Entry 8WIF (electron microscopy, 2.90 A resolution); this record covers chains a and o of the 23 polymer chains in the assembly.

== Chain a ==
Molecule: 16S rRNA
Source organism: Mycolicibacterium smegmatis MC2 155
Sequence (1528 nucleotides; numbered 1 to 1528; the number before each row is that of its first residue):
     1 UUUUUGUUUG GAGAGUUUGA UCCUGGCUCA GGACGAACGC UGGCGGCGUG CUUAACACAU
    61 GCAAGUCGAA CGGAAAGGCC CUUUCGGGGG UACUCGAGUG GCGAACGGGU GAGUAACACG
   121 UGGGUGAUCU GCCCUGCACU UUGGGAUAAG CCUGGGAAAC UGGGUCUAAU ACCGAAUACA
   181 CCCUGCUGGU CGCAUGGCCU GGUAGGGGAA AGCUUUUGCG GUGUGGGAUG GGCCCGCGGC
   241 CUAUCAGCUU GUUGGUGGGG UGAUGGCCUA CCAAGGCGAC GACGGGUAGC CGGCCUGAGA
   301 GGGUGACCGG CCACACUGGG ACUGAGAUAC GGCCCAGACU CCUACGGGAG GCAGCAGUGG
   361 GGAAUAUUGC ACAAUGGGCG CAAGCCUGAU GCAGCGACGC CGCGUGAGGG AUGACGGCCU
   421 UCGGGUUGUA AACCUCUUUC AGCACAGACG AAGCGCAAGU GACGGUAUGU GCAGAAGAAG
   481 GACCGGCCAA CUACGUGCCA GCAGCCGCGG UAAUACGUAG GGUCCGAGCG UUGUCCGGAA
   541 UUACUGGGCG UAAAGAGCUC GUAGGUGGUU UGUCGCGUUG UUCGUGAAAA CUCACAGCUU
   601 AACUGUGGGC GUGCGGGCGA UACGGGCAGA CUAGAGUACU GCAGGGGAGA CUGGAAUUCC
   661 UGGUGUAGCG GUGGAAUGCG CAGAUAUCAG GAGGAACACC GGUGGCGAAG GCGGGUCUCU
   721 GGGCAGUAAC UGACGCUGAG GAGCGAAAGC GUGGGGAGCG AACAGGAUUA GAUACCCUGG
   781 UAGUCCACGC CGUAAACGGU GGGUACUAGG UGUGGGUUUC CUUCCUUGGG AUCCGUGCCG
   841 UAGCUAACGC AUUAAGUACC CCGCCUGGGG AGUACGGCCG CAAGGCUAAA ACUCAAAGGA
   901 AUUGACGGGG GCCCGCACAA GCGGCGGAGC AUGUGGAUUA AUUCGAUGCA ACGCGAAGAA
   961 CCUUACCUGG GUUUGACAUG CACAGGACGC CGGCAGAGAU GUCGGUUCCC UUGUGGCCUG
  1021 UGUGCAGGUG GUGCAUGGCU GUCGUCAGCU CGUGUCGUGA GAUGUUGGGU UAAGUCCCGC
  1081 AACGAGCGCA ACCCUUGUCU CAUGUUGCCA GCACGUUAUG GUGGGGACUC GUGAGAGACU
  1141 GCCGGGGUCA ACUCGGAGGA AGGUGGGGAU GACGUCAAGU CAUCAUGCCC CUUAUGUCCA
  1201 GGGCUUCACA CAUGCUACAA UGGCCGGUAC AAAGGGCUGC GAUGCCGUGA GGUGGAGCGA
  1261 AUCCUUUCAA AGCCGGUCUC AGUUCGGAUC GGGGUCUGCA ACUCGACCCC GUGAAGUCGG
  1321 AGUCGCUAGU AAUCGCAGAU CAGCAACGCU GCGGUGAAUA CGUUCCCGGG CCUUGUACAC
  1381 ACCGCCCGUC ACGUCAUGAA AGUCGGUAAC ACCCGAAGCC GGUGGCCUAA CCCUUGUGGA
  1441 GGGAGCCGUC GAAGGUGGGA UCGGCGAUUG GGACGAAGUC GUAACAAGGU AGCCGUACCG
  1501 GAAGGUGCGG CUGGAUCACC UCCUUUCU
Unresolved in the structure: 1-6, 1524-1528

== Chain o ==
Molecule: 30S ribosomal protein S14A
Source organism: Mycolicibacterium smegmatis MC2 155
Reference sequence: A0R550 (RS14_MYCS2); numbering as in UniProt (aligned over 1-101)
Sequence (101 residues; each row starts with the number of its first residue):
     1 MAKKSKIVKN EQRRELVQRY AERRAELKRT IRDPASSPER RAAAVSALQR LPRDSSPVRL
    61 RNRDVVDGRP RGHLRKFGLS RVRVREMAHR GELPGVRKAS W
Unresolved in the structure: 1

== Chain a / chain o interface ==
Residue-residue contacts (85; chain a residue first):
  G955(a) with Arg69(o), hydrogen bond to the phosphate; Arg81(o), hydrogen bond to the phosphate
  A956(a) with Arg69(o), salt bridge to the phosphate; Arg71(o), hydrogen bond to the base; Gly72(o), phosphate contact; Arg81(o), salt bridge to the phosphate
  A957(a) with Gly72(o), sugar contact
  G958(a) with Arg71(o), phosphate contact; Gly72(o), phosphate contact
  A959(a) with Arg61(o), salt bridge to the phosphate; Arg71(o), salt bridge to the phosphate
  C961(a) with Val58(o), hydrogen bond to the base; Arg59(o), hydrogen bond to the base
  C962(a) with Arg13(o), hydrogen bond to the sugar; Arg59(o), hydrogen bond to the sugar; Leu60(o), base contact
  U963(a) with Lys6(o), salt bridge to the phosphate; Arg61(o), hydrogen bond to the sugar; Arg63(o), hydrogen bond to the phosphate; Pro70(o), sugar contact
  U964(a) with Lys6(o), sugar contact; Arg63(o), salt bridge to the phosphate; Arg71(o), base contact
  A965(a) with Lys6(o), salt bridge to the phosphate
  A976(a) with Ser5(o), base contact; Val8(o), sugar contact; Gln12(o), hydrogen bond to the sugar
  C977(a) with Lys4(o), base contact; Val8(o), sugar contact
  C991(a) with Arg19(o), salt bridge to the phosphate
  G992(a) with Arg24(o), salt bridge to the phosphate
  G998(a) with Arg50(o), salt bridge to the phosphate
  G1027(a) with Lys4(o), salt bridge to the phosphate
  G1028(a) with Lys3(o), phosphate contact; Lys4(o), hydrogen bond to the phosphate
  U1029(a) with Ala2(o), base contact; Lys3(o), sugar contact
  C1039(a) with Arg85(o), hydrogen bond to the phosphate
  U1040(a) with Arg85(o), salt bridge to the phosphate
  C1094(a) with Ser100(o), hydrogen bond to the sugar
  U1095(a) with Ser100(o), sugar contact; Trp101(o), hydrogen bond to the sugar
  G1167(a) with Trp101(o), hydrogen bond to the base
  G1168(a) with Ser100(o), hydrogen bond to the base; Trp101(o), sugar contact
  A1169(a) with Lys98(o), hydrogen bond to the phosphate; Ala99(o), sugar contact; Ser100(o), hydrogen bond to the sugar
  U1170(a) with Lys98(o), salt bridge to the phosphate
  U1183(a) with Asp67(o), hydrogen bond to the sugar; Arg69(o), hydrogen bond to the sugar; Val82(o), base contact; Arg83(o), hydrogen bond to the base
  C1184(a) with Ala2(o), phosphate contact; Asp67(o), sugar contact; Arg83(o), hydrogen bond to the sugar
  U1197(a) with Lys3(o), salt bridge to the phosphate; Ser5(o), hydrogen bond to the phosphate
  C1198(a) with Ser5(o), phosphate contact; Lys9(o), hydrogen bond to the phosphate
  C1199(a) with Lys9(o), salt bridge to the phosphate
  A1200(a) with Arg53(o), salt bridge to the phosphate; Arg59(o), salt bridge to the phosphate
  G1201(a) with Arg53(o), salt bridge to the phosphate
  G1298(a) with Arg29(o), salt bridge to the phosphate; Val58(o), sugar contact
  C1299(a) with Arg29(o), salt bridge to the phosphate; Arg32(o), phosphate contact; Leu48(o), sugar contact; Arg53(o), hydrogen bond to the base; Ser56(o), phosphate contact; Pro57(o), phosphate contact; Val58(o), base contact; Arg59(o), base contact
  A1300(a) with Arg32(o), salt bridge to the phosphate; Val58(o), base contact
  U1340(a) with His73(o), sugar contact; Leu74(o), phosphate contact; Arg75(o), hydrogen bond to the phosphate
  C1341(a) with Asn62(o), phosphate contact; Arg75(o), salt bridge to the phosphate
  A1342(a) with Val58(o), base contact; Arg75(o), salt bridge to the phosphate
  G1351(a) with Trp101(o), phosphate contact
  C1352(a) with Trp101(o), hydrogen bond to the phosphate
Interface residues without a listed pair, chain a (47 interface residues in all): C990, A995, G996, A1026, U1253, A1339
Interface residues without a listed pair, chain o (43 interface residues in all): Tyr20, Asp33, Gln49

== Overview ==
The interface between chain a and chain o involves 47 residues on one side and 43 on the other; the contacts
include 27 hydrogen bonds and 23 salt bridges. Polar pairs include A956(a)-Arg71(o), C961(a)-Val58(o) and
C961(a)-Arg59(o).
Here chain a is 16S rRNA and chain o is 30S ribosomal protein S14A, both from Mycolicibacterium smegmatis MC2
155. Entry 8WIF (Cryo- EM structure of Mycobacterium smegmatis 30S ribosomal subunit (body 2) of 70S ribosome
and RafH) was determined by electron microscopy (same publication as 8WHX, 8WHY, 8WI7, 8WI8, 8WI9, 8WIB, 8WIC
and 8WID).
